Entry 5HF5 (X-ray diffraction, 2.15 A resolution); this record covers chains A and B.

== Chain A (and B) ==
Molecule: Acetylcholinesterase
Organism: Homo sapiens
Notes: EC 3.1.1.7; fragment: catalytic domain, to 574; chain B of this document is another copy of the same molecule, construct and numbering; everything in this record applies to it too
UniProt: P22303 (ACES_HUMAN); residues 2-543 here correspond to UniProt positions 33-574 (UniProt number = residue number + 31)
Chain sequence (542 residues; each row starts with the number of its first residue):
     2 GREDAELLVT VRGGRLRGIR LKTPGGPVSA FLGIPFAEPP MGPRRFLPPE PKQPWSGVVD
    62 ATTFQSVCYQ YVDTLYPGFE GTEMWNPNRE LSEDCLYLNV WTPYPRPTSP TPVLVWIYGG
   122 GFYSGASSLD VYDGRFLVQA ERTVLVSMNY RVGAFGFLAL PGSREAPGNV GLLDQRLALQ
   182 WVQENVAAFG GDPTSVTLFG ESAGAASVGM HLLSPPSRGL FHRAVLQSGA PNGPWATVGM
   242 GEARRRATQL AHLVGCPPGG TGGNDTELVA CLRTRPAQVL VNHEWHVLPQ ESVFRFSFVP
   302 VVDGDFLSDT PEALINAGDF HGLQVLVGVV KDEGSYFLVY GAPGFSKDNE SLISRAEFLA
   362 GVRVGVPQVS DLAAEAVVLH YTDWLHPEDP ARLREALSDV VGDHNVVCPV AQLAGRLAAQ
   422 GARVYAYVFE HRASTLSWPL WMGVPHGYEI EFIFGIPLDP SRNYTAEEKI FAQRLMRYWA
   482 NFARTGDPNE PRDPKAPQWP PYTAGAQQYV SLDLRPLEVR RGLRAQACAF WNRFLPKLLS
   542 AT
Disordered / not traced: 2-3, 259-264, 543 (chain B: 2, 260-261, 543)
Disulfide bonds: Cys69-Cys96, Cys257-Cys272, Cys409-Cys529
Covalently attached groups: diethyl phosphonate (DEP) linked to Ser203; glycan linked to Asn350
Ligand contacts: diethyl phosphonate (DEP): Gly120, Gly121, Gly122, Tyr124, Ala204, Trp236, Phe295, Phe297, Phe338, Val407, His447
Swiss-Prot annotation at these positions:
  - active site: Ser203 (Acyl-ester intermediate), Glu334 (Charge relay system), His447 (Charge relay system)
  - binding site (galanthamine): Trp86, Glu202, Ser203, Tyr337
  - binding site (huperzine A): Trp86, Tyr133, Tyr337
  - binding site (huprine W): Gly122, Ser203, Trp439, His447
  - glycosylation (N-linked (GlcNAc...) asparagine): Asn265, Asn350, Asn464

== Interface between chain A and chain B ==
Contacting residue pairs (40):
  Leu373(A) - Phe535(B)
  Leu373(A) - Lys538(B)
  Leu373(A) - Leu539(B)
  Leu373(A) - Ala542(B)  hydrophobic
  Glu376(A) - Lys538(B)
  Ala377(A) - Phe535(B)  hydrophobic
  Leu380(A) - His381(B)
  Leu380(A) - Ala530(B)
  Leu380(A) - Phe531(B)
  Leu380(A) - Phe535(B)  hydrophobic
  His381(A) - Leu380(B)
  Thr383(A) - Gln527(B)  hydrogen bond (backbone-side chain)
  Asp384(A) - Gln527(B)
  Trp385(A) - Gln508(B)  hydrogen bond (backbone-side chain)
  Trp385(A) - Ala526(B)
  Trp385(A) - Gln527(B)  hydrogen bond (backbone-side chain)
  Trp385(A) - Ala530(B)
  Trp385(A) - Arg534(B)
  Leu386(A) - Arg522(B)  hydrogen bond (backbone-side chain)
  Leu386(A) - Gly523(B)
  Leu386(A) - Ala526(B)  hydrophobic
  His387(A) - Arg522(B)
  Gln508(A) - Trp385(B)  hydrogen bond (side chain-backbone)
  Gln508(A) - Leu386(B)
  Arg522(A) - Leu386(B)  hydrogen bond (side chain-backbone)
  Arg522(A) - His387(B)
  Gly523(A) - Leu386(B)
  Gln527(A) - Thr383(B)  hydrogen bond (side chain-backbone)
  Gln527(A) - Asp384(B)
  Gln527(A) - Trp385(B)  hydrogen bond (side chain-backbone)
  Ala530(A) - Leu380(B)
  Ala530(A) - Trp385(B)
  Phe531(A) - Leu380(B)
  Arg534(A) - Trp385(B)
  Phe535(A) - Leu373(B)
  Phe535(A) - Ala377(B)  hydrophobic
  Phe535(A) - Leu380(B)  hydrophobic
  Lys538(A) - Leu373(B)
  Lys538(A) - Glu376(B)
  Leu539(A) - Leu373(B)
Other interface residues (no listed pair), chain A (21 interface residues in all): Ala526

== Summary ==
21 residues of chain A and 22 residues of chain B are in contact, with 8 hydrogen bonds. Among the polar pairs
are Thr383(A)-Gln527(B), Trp385(A)-Gln508(B) and Trp385(A)-Gln527(B). Covalently linked diethyl phosphonate:
at Ser203(A).
Both chains are Acetylcholinesterase (Homo sapiens). Entry 5HF5 (Crystal structure of human
acetylcholinesterase in complex with paraoxon in the unaged state (predominant acyl loop ...) was determined
by X-ray diffraction together with 5HF6, 5HF8, 5HF9 and 5HFA from the same study.
